PDB entry 2CAX | X-ray diffraction, 2.90 A resolution | chains C and U of the 8 polymer chains in the assembly

Chain C:
Protein: Orf omega
From: Streptococcus pyogenes
Notes: fragment: ribbon-helix-helix domain, residues 20-71
Reference sequence: Q57468 (Q57468_STRPY); residue numbers follow UniProt; this construct covers 20-71
Amino-acid sequence (53 residues; numbered 19 to 71; the number before each row is that of its first residue):
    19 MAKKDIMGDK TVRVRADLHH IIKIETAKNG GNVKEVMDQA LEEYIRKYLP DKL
Construct notes: expression tag (19)
Reported in the primary citation:
  - mutagenesis - T29A (100-fold): decreased binding to PcopS

Chain U:
Molecule: 18-nt DNA strand
Sequence (18 nucleotides; numbered 1 to 18; the number before each row is that of its first residue):
     1 GAATCACAAG TCACAAGC

Interface between chain C and chain U:
Residue-residue contacts (12; chain C residue first):
  Asp27(C) with DA9(U), phosphate contact
  Thr29(C) with DT11(U), base contact; DC12(U), base contact
  Arg31(C) with DA13(U), base contact
  His37(C) with DT11(U), salt bridge to the phosphate
  Lys41(C) with DG10(U), phosphate contact; DT11(U), salt bridge to the phosphate
  Asn50(C) with DA9(U), phosphate contact; DG10(U), phosphate contact
  Val51(C) with DG10(U), hydrogen bond to the phosphate
  Lys52(C) with DA9(U), phosphate contact; DG10(U), hydrogen bond to the phosphate
Also at the interface, not in a pair above, chain U (6 interface residues in all): DC14

In short:
8 residues of chain C face 6 of chain U across their interface; the contacts include 2 hydrogen bonds and 2
salt bridges. Among the polar pairs are Val51(C)-DG10(U), Lys52(C)-DG10(U) and His37(C)-DT11(U). From the
paper: T29A of chain C reduces binding to PcopS.
Chain C is Orf omega (Streptococcus pyogenes) and chain U is an 18-nt DNA strand; the structure, Structural
basis for cooperative binding of ribbon-helix-helix repressor omega to mutated direct DNA heptad repeats, was
determined by X-ray diffraction, deposited together with 2BNW and 2BNZ.
